PDB entry 4Y6Q | X-ray diffraction, 1.90 A resolution | chains A and D of the 4 polymer chains in the assembly

== Chain A (and D) ==
Protein: NAD-dependent protein deacetylase sirtuin-2
Source organism: Homo sapiens
Notes: EC 3.5.1.-; chain D of this document is another copy of the same molecule, construct and numbering; everything in this record applies to it too
Reference sequence: Q8IXJ6 (SIR2_HUMAN); numbering as in UniProt; present here: 52-291, 304-356
Amino-acid sequence (293 residues; numbered 52 to 356; 12 numbers in that range are skipped by the numbering (no residue carries them; nothing is unmodelled there); the number before each row is that of its first residue):
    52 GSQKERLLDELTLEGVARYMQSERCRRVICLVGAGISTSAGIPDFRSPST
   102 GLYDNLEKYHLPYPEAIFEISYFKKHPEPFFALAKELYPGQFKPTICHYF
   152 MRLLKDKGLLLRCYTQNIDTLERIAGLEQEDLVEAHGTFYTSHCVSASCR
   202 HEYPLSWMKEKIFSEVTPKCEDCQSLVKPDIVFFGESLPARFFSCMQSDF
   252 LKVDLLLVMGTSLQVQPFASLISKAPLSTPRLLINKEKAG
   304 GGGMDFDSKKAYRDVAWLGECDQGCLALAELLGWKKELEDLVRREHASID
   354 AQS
Disordered / not traced: 52-55, 304, 356 (chain D: 52-55, 102-115, 304, 355-356)
Ion coordination: Zn2+: C195, C200, C221, C224
Residues lining bound ligands: 2-O-myristoyl-ADP-ribose (OMR; [(2S,3R,4R,5R)-5-[[[[(2R,3S,4R,5R)-5-(6-aminopurin-9-yl)-3,4-bis(oxidanyl)oxolan-2-yl]methoxy-oxidanyl-phosphoryl]oxy-oxidanyl-phosphoryl]oxymethyl]-2,4-bis(oxidanyl)oxolan-3-yl] tetradecanoate): G84, A85, G86, T89, D95, F96, R97, S98, Y104, F119, F131, A135, L138, Y139, P140, F143, Q167, N168, I169, D170, H187, F190, I232, F235, G261, T262, S263, L264, V266, N286, K287, E288, G322, E323, C324
UniProt features mapped onto this chain:
  - active site: H187 (Proton acceptor)
  - binding site (NAD(+)): A85 to T89, D95 to R97, Q167 to D170, T262, S263, N286 to E288, C324
  - binding site (Zn(2+)): C195, C200, C221, C224
  - modified residue (Phosphoserine): S53, S100, S207
  - mutagenesis: S53 (S53A: Reduces deacetylase activity), R97 (R97A: No effect on deacetylase activity), S98 (S98A: Inhibits deacetylase activity), S100 (S100A: Reduces deacetylase activity), E116 (E116A: Reduces binding for the peptide inhibitor S2iL5), E120 (E120A: Reduces binding for the peptide inhibitor S2iL5), Q167 (Q167A: Reduces deacetylase activity. Inhibits the block of entry to chromosome condensation and subsequent hyperploidy cell formation in response to mitotic stress ...), N168 (N168A: Abolishes deacetylation of alpha-tubulin. Inhibits deacetylation of histone H3 at 'Lys-18' ...), D170 (D170A/N: Reduces deacetylase activity), H187 (H187Y/A: Inhibits deacetylase activity toward histone, alpha-tubulin, FZR1 and CDC20. No effect on CDK2-dependent phosphorylation ...), F244 (F244A: Strongly reduces binding for the peptide inhibitor S2iL5), Q265 (Q265A: Reduces binding for the peptide inhibitor S2iL5), 5 further mutagenesis entries in UniProt
What the authors report for this chain:
  - binding site for 2-O-myristoyl-ADP-ribose: Y104
  - catalytic residues: H187

== How chain A and chain D interact ==
Residue-residue contacts (40; chain A residue first):
  T89(A) - F244(D)
  G92(A) - L239(D)
  G92(A) - F244(D)
  I93(A) - F244(D)
  P94(A) - F244(D)
  P94(A) - Q248(D)
  S100(A) - S245(D)
  T101(A) - A241(D)
  T101(A) - F244(D)
  T101(A) - Q248(D)  hydrogen bond (backbone-side chain)
  L103(A) - Q248(D)
  N106(A) - S245(D)
  N106(A) - Q248(D)
  K109(A) - Q248(D)
  K109(A) - S249(D)
  Y110(A) - L252(D)
  K136(A) - S274(D)
  K136(A) - A276(D)  hydrogen bond (side chain-backbone)
  K136(A) - L278(D)
  E137(A) - M247(D)
  E137(A) - F251(D)
  E137(A) - L252(D)
  E137(A) - K275(D)  hydrogen bond (backbone-side chain)
  L138(A) - Q248(D)
  G141(A) - Q267(D)
  G141(A) - S271(D)
  Q142(A) - Q267(D)
  F214(A) - S274(D)
  F214(A) - L278(D)
  S215(A) - L278(D)
  E216(A) - P277(D)
  E216(A) - L278(D)  hydrogen bond (side chain-backbone)
  E323(A) - G236(D)
  E323(A) - E237(D)
  E323(A) - S238(D)  hydrogen bond (side chain-backbone)
  Q326(A) - K125(D)
  Q326(A) - G236(D)
  K338(A) - S122(D)  hydrogen bond
  E342(A) - E120(D)
  E342(A) - S122(D)
Also at the interface, not in a pair above, chain A (30 interface residues in all): S90, G102, Y139, I147, D325, L329, E333, R346
Also at the interface, not in a pair above, chain D (25 interface residues in all): E116, I121, K126

== In short ==
30 residues of chain A face 25 of chain D across their interface; the contacts include 6 hydrogen bonds. Polar
pairs include T101(A)-Q248(D), K136(A)-A276(D) and E137(A)-K275(D). Bound to chain A:
2-O-myristoyl-ADP-ribose. From the paper: the catalytic residue H187(A); a binding site for
2-O-myristoyl-ADP-ribose at Y104(A).
Chain A and chain D are both NAD-dependent protein deacetylase sirtuin-2 (Homo sapiens); the structure, Human
SIRT2 in complex with 2-O-myristoyl-ADP-ribose, was determined by X-ray diffraction, deposited together with
4Y6L and 4Y6O.
